Entry 8HAM (electron microscopy, 4.50 A resolution (low resolution: residue-level contacts below are approximate; hydrogen-bond / salt-bridge calls are withheld)); this record covers chains I and K of the 11 polymer chains in the assembly.

[Chain I]
Molecule: 180-nt DNA strand
Organism: Homo sapiens
Sequence (180 nucleotides; row label = number of the first residue in the row):
     1 ATCCGTCCGT TACCGCCATC AATATCCACC TGCAGATTCT ACCAAAAGTG TATTTGGAAA
    61 CTGCTCCATC AAAAGGCATG TTCAGCTGAA TTCAGCTGAA CATGCCTTTT GATGGAGCAG
   121 TTTCCAAATA CACTTTTGGT AGAATCTGCA GGTGGATATT GATGGCGGTA ACGGACGGAT
Unresolved in the structure: 1-9, 175-180

[Chain K]
Molecule: CREB-binding protein
Organism: Homo sapiens
Notes: EC 2.3.1.48, 2.3.1.-
UniProt: Q92793 (CBP_HUMAN); numbering as in UniProt (aligned over 1084-1873)
Sequence (797 residues; numbered 1077 to 1873; the number before each row is that of its first residue):
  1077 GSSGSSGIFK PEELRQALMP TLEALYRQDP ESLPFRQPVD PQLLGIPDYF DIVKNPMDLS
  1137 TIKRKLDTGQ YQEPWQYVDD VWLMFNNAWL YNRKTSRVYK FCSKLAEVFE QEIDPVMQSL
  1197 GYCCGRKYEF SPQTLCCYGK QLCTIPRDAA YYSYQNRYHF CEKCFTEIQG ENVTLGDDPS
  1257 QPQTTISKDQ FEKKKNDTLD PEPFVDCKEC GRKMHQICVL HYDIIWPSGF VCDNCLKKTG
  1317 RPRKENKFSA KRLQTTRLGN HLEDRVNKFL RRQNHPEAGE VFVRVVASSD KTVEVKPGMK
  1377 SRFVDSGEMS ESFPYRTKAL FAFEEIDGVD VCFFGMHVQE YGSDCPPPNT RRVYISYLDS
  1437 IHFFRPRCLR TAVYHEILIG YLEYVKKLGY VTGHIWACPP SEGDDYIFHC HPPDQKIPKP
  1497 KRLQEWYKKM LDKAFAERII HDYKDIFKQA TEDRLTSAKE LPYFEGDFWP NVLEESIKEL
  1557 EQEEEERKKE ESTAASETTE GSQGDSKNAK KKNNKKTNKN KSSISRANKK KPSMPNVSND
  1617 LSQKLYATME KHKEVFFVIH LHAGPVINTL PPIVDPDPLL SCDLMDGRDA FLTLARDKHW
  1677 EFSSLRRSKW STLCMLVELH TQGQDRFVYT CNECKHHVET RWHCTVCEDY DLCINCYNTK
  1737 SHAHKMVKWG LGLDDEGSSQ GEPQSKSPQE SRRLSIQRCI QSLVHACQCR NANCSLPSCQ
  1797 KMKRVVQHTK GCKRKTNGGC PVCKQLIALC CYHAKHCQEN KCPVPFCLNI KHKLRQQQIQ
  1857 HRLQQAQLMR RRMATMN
Unresolved in the structure: 1077-1086, 1118-1121, 1245-1262, 1555-1615, 1639-1650, 1699-1873
Construct notes: expression tag (1077-1083)
UniProt features mapped onto this chain:
  - zinc finger: Arg-1702 to Asp-1750 (ZZ-type), Gln-1765 to Ile-1846 (TAZ-type 2)
  - region: Asn-1162 to Lys-1180 (Interaction with ASF1A), Tyr-1433 to Asp-1435 (Interaction with histone)
  - binding site (acetyl-CoA): Leu-1434 to Ser-1436, Arg-1446, Thr-1447, Ile-1493, Arg-1498, Trp-1502
  - binding site (Zn(2+)): Cys-1707, Cys-1710, Cys-1720, Cys-1723, Cys-1729, Cys-1732, His-1738, His-1740
  - modified residue: Lys-1216 (N6-acetyllysine), Ser-1382 (Phosphoserine), Ser-1386 (Phosphoserine), Lys-1583 (N6-acetyllysine), Lys-1591 (N6-acetyllysine), Lys-1592 (N6-acetyllysine), Lys-1595 (N6-acetyllysine), Lys-1597 (N6-acetyllysine), Lys-1741 (N6-acetyllysine), Lys-1744 (N6-acetyllysine), Ser-1763 (Phosphoserine)
  - natural variant: Tyr-1175 (Y1175C: In RSTS1), Glu-1278 (E1278A: In RSTS1; E1278K: In RSTS1), Arg-1378 (R1378P: In RSTS1), Asp-1406 (D1406Y: In RSTS1), Gln-1415 (Q1415P: In RSTS1), Thr-1447 (T1447I: In RSTS1), Tyr-1450 (Y1450H: In RSTS1), His-1470 (H1470R: In RSTS1), Pro-1475 (P1475T: In RSTS1), Tyr-1503 (Y1503F: In RSTS1), Leu-1507 (L1507P: In RSTS1), Asp-1543 (D1543N: In RSTS1), 16 further natural variant entries in UniProt
  - mutagenesis: Asp-1116 (D1116R: Impairs binding to acetylated histones), Phe-1126 (F1126A: Impairs binding to acetylated histones), Asn-1162 (N1162E/R: Abolishes interaction with ASF1A), Trp-1165 (W1165A: Abolishes interaction with ASF1A), Lys-1170 (K1170E: Impairs binding to acetylated histones), Ser-1179 (S1179I: Impairs interaction with ASF1A), Lys-1180 (K1180E: Abolishes interaction with ASF1A), Glu-1183 (E1183R: Abolishes interaction with ASF1A)

[Interface between chain I and chain K]
Contacting residue pairs (14):
  DA78(I) / Arg-1173(K)
  DT79(I) / Lys-1176(K)
  DG80(I) / Lys-1170(K)
  DT82(I) / Lys-1492(K)
  DT82(I) / Lys-1495(K)
  DC83(I) / Lys-1495(K)
  DC83(I) / Arg-1498(K)
  DA84(I) / Lys-1497(K)
  DA84(I) / Arg-1498(K)
  DG173(I) / Asp-1518(K)
  DG173(I) / Lys-1520(K)
  DG173(I) / Glu-1528(K)
  DG174(I) / Glu-1528(K)
  DG174(I) / Asp-1529(K)
Other interface residues (no listed pair), chain I (9 interface residues in all): DC172
Other interface residues (no listed pair), chain K (13 interface residues in all): His-1517, His-1636

[Overview]
9 residues of chain I and 13 residues of chain K are in contact. Curated annotation (UniProt) lists 8
acetyl-CoA-binding residues, 8 Zn2+-binding residues and 8 mutagenesis sites on chain K.
Here chain I is a 180-nt DNA strand and chain K is CREB-binding protein, both from Homo sapiens. Entry 8HAM
(Cryo-EM structure of the CBP catalytic core bound to the H4K12acK16ac nucleosome, class 2) was determined by
electron microscopy, deposited together with 8HAG, 8HAH, 8HAI, 8HAJ, 8HAK, 8HAL and 8HAN.
